PDB entry 7BC6 | electron microscopy, 3.20 A resolution | chains A and B

[Chain A]
Molecule: Proton-coupled folate transporter
Organism: Gallus gallus
Reference sequence: E6Y8U5 (E6Y8U5_CHICK); residues 1-473 here = UniProt positions 1-473
Chain sequence (480 residues; numbered 1 to 480; the number before each row is that of its first residue):
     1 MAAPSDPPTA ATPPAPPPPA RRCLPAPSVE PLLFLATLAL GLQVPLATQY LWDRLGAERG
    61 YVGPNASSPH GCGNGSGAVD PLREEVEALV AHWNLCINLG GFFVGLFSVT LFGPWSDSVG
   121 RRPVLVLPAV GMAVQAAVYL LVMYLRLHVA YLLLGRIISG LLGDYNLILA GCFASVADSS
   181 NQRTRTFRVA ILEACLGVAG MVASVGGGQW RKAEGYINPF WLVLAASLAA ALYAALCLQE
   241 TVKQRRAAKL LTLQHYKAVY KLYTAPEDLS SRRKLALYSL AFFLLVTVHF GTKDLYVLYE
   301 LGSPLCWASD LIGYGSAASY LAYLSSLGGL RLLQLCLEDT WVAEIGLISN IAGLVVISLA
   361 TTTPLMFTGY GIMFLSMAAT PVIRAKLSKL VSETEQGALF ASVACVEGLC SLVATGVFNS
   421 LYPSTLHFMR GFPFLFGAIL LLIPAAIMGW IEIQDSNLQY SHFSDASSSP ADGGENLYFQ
Disordered / not traced: 1-25, 458-480
Sequence notes: expression tag (474-480)
Disulfides: Cys72-Cys306
Reported in the primary citation:
  - contacts within the chain: Arg156-Asp164 (salt bridge), Glu193-Arg384 (salt bridge), His289-Asn350 (hydrogen bond)
  - mutagenesis - D164A: abolished expression

[Chain B]
Molecule: nanobody
Organism: Lama glama
Notes: antibody fragment or engineered binder
Chain sequence (123 residues; row label = number of the first residue in the row; numbers below 1 keep their minus sign (Gly-2 is residue -2)):
    -2 GPSQVQLVES GGGLVQPGGS LRLSCAASGF TFSRYWMYWV RQAPGKGPEW LSHMNPSGSD
    58 IKYTDSVKGR FTISRDNAKN TLYLQMNSLK PDDTAVYYCV ADRRALGSPE YWGQGTQVTV
   118 SSA
Disordered / not traced: -2 to 1, 119-120
Disulfides: Cys22-Cys96

[How chain A and chain B interact]
Pairs across the interface (40):
  Thr48(A) - Leu103(B)
  Gln49(A) - Arg101(B)
  Gln49(A) - Leu103(B)
  Ala57(A) - Lys59(B)
  Gly60(A) - Thr61(B)
  Tyr61(A) - Trp47(B)
  Val62(A) - Trp47(B)
  Val62(A) - Leu48(B)
  Val62(A) - Ser49(B)
  Val62(A) - His50(B)
  Val62(A) - Lys59(B)
  Val62(A) - Tyr60(B)
  Val62(A) - Thr61(B)
  Gly63(A) - Tyr35(B)
  Gly63(A) - Arg101(B)  hydrogen bond (backbone-side chain)
  Pro64(A) - Tyr35(B)
  Pro64(A) - Trp47(B)
  Pro64(A) - Asp99(B)
  Pro64(A) - Glu107(B)
  Asn65(A) - Arg101(B)  hydrogen bond
  Asn65(A) - Leu103(B)
  Ala66(A) - Leu103(B)  hydrophobic
  Ser67(A) - Glu107(B)
  Pro69(A) - Glu107(B)
  Gly73(A) - Trp109(B)
  Asn74(A) - Glu107(B)  hydrogen bond (side chain-backbone)
  Asn74(A) - Trp109(B)
  Gly75(A) - Trp109(B)
  Ser76(A) - Gln39(B)  hydrogen bond
  Ser76(A) - Tyr95(B)
  Ala78(A) - Gln39(B)
  Val79(A) - Pro45(B)
  Asp80(A) - Pro45(B)
  Asp80(A) - Trp47(B)  hydrogen bond
  Arg83(A) - Trp47(B)
  Arg83(A) - Glu107(B)  salt bridge
  Lys212(A) - Ala102(B)
  Lys212(A) - Ser105(B)
  Trp307(A) - Pro106(B)
  Ile312(A) - Gly104(B)
Also at the interface, not in a pair above, chain A (29 interface residues in all): Trp52, Asp53, Arg211, Leu301, Ala308, Ser309
Also at the interface, not in a pair above, chain B (24 interface residues in all): Lys43, Gly44, Arg100, Tyr108

[Overview]
29 residues of chain A face 24 of chain B across their interface, with 5 hydrogen bonds and 1 salt bridge.
Polar pairs include Arg83(A)-Glu107(B), Gly63(A)-Arg101(B) and Asn65(A)-Arg101(B). From the paper: D164A of
chain A abolishes expression; contacts within the chain involving Arg156(A), Asp164(A) and Glu193(A) among
others.
Here chain A is Proton-coupled folate transporter (Gallus gallus) and chain B is nanobody (Lama glama). Entry
7BC6 (Cryo-EM structure of the outward open proton coupled folate transporter at pH 7.5) was determined by
electron microscopy (same publication as 7BC7).
